2YH1 - chains A and B; structure by solution NMR.

[Chain A]
Name: Splicing factor U2AF 65 kDa subunit
Source organism: Homo sapiens
Notes: fragment: tandem rrm1 and rrm2 domains joined by native linker, residues 148-342
UniProtKB: P26368 (U2AF2_HUMAN); residues 148-342 here = UniProt positions 148-342
Sequence (198 residues; numbered 145 to 342; the number before each row is that of its first residue):
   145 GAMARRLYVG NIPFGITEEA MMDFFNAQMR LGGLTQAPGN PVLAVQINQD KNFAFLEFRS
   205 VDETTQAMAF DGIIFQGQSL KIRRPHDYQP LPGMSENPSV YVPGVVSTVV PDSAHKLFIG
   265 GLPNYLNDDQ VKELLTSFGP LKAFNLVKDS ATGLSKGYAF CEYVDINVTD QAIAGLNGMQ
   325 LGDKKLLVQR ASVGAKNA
Disordered / not traced: 145-147
Differences from the reference sequence: expression tag (145-147)
Curated features (UniProtKB/Swiss-Prot):
  - modified residue: Lys276 (5-hydroxylysine), Ser294 (Phosphoserine)
  - natural variant: Arg149 (R149W: In DEVDFB)

[Chain B]
Molecule: 9-nt RNA strand
Sequence (9 nucleotides; numbered 601 to 609; the number before each row is that of its first residue):
   601 UUUUUUUUU

[Chain A / chain B interface]
Contacting residue pairs - 44 pairs, chain A then chain B:
  Arg150(A) - U607(B)  base contact
  Arg150(A) - U608(B)  base contact
  Tyr152(A) - U605(B)  phosphate contact
  Tyr152(A) - U606(B)  base contact
  Asn155(A) - U604(B)  sugar contact
  Gln190(A) - U609(B)  phosphate contact
  Asp194(A) - U605(B)  base contact
  Lys195(A) - U605(B)  base contact
  Asn196(A) - U605(B)  base contact
  Phe197(A) - U606(B)  phosphate contact
  Phe197(A) - U607(B)  phosphate contact
  Phe199(A) - U606(B)  base contact
  Phe199(A) - U607(B)  base contact
  Lys225(A) - U604(B)  base contact
  Lys225(A) - U605(B)  phosphate contact
  Arg227(A) - U606(B)  base contact
  Arg228(A) - U606(B)  base contact
  Pro229(A) - U606(B)  base contact
  Pro229(A) - U607(B)  base contact
  His230(A) - U606(B)  base contact
  His230(A) - U607(B)  base contact
  Asp231(A) - U607(B)  base contact
  Asp231(A) - U608(B)  base contact
  Lys260(A) - U604(B)  base contact
  Phe262(A) - U602(B)  base contact
  Phe262(A) - U603(B)  base contact
  Gly264(A) - U602(B)  base contact
  Gly265(A) - U602(B)  base contact
  Asn289(A) - U604(B)  base contact
  Val291(A) - U604(B)  sugar contact
  Asp293(A) - U601(B)  base contact
  Ser294(A) - U605(B)  base contact
  Thr296(A) - U601(B)  base contact
  Lys300(A) - U601(B)  sugar contact
  Lys300(A) - U602(B)  phosphate contact
  Tyr302(A) - U603(B)  sugar contact
  Tyr302(A) - U604(B)  phosphate contact
  Phe304(A) - U603(B)  base contact
  Phe304(A) - U604(B)  base contact
  Lys328(A) - U601(B)  phosphate contact
  Lys329(A) - U602(B)  base contact
  Leu331(A) - U602(B)  base contact
  Gln333(A) - U603(B)  base contact
  Ala335(A) - U603(B)  base contact
Interface residues without a listed pair, chain A (35 interface residues in all): Asn192, Ser299, Arg334

[In short]
35 residues of chain A face 9 of chain B across their interface.
Chain A is Splicing factor U2AF 65 kDa subunit (Homo sapiens) and chain B is a 9-nt RNA strand; the structure,
Model of human U2AF65 tandem RRM1 and RRM2 domains with eight-site uridine binding, was determined by solution
NMR.
